PDB entry 6Y28 | X-ray diffraction, 1.69 A resolution | chains A and C of the 3 polymer chains in the assembly

# Chain A
Protein: MHC class I antigen
Source organism: Homo sapiens
Reference sequence: A3F718 (A3F718_HUMAN); residues 1-276 here correspond to UniProt positions 11-286 (UniProt number = residue number + 10)
Chain sequence (276 residues; row label = number of the first residue in the row):
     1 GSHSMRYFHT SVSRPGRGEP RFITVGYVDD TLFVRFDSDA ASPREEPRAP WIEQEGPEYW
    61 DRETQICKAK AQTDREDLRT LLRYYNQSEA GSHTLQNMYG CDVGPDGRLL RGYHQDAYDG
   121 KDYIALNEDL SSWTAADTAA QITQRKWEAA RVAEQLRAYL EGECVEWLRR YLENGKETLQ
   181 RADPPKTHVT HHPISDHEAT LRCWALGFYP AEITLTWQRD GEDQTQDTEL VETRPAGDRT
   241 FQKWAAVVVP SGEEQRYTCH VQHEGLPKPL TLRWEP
Cystine bridges: Cys101-Cys164, Cys203-Cys259

# Chain C
Protein: Gly-arg-leu-asn-glu-pro-ile-lys-val
Source organism: synthetic construct
Chain sequence (9 residues; numbered 1 to 9; the number before each row is that of its first residue):
     1 GRLNEPIKV

# How chain A and chain C interact
Contacting residue pairs (34):
  Tyr7(A) - Gly1(C)  hydrogen bond (side chain-backbone)
  Tyr7(A) - Arg2(C)
  His9(A) - Arg2(C)  hydrogen bond
  Thr24(A) - Arg2(C)  hydrogen bond
  Glu45(A) - Arg2(C)  salt bridge
  Glu63(A) - Gly1(C)
  Glu63(A) - Arg2(C)  salt bridge
  Ile66(A) - Arg2(C)
  Ile66(A) - Leu3(C)
  Ile66(A) - Asn4(C)
  Cys67(A) - Arg2(C)  hydrogen bond
  Thr73(A) - Ile7(C)
  Glu76(A) - Lys8(C)  salt bridge
  Asp77(A) - Ile7(C)
  Asp77(A) - Lys8(C)
  Asp77(A) - Val9(C)  hydrogen bond (side chain-backbone)
  Thr80(A) - Val9(C)
  Tyr84(A) - Val9(C)  hydrogen bond (side chain-backbone)
  Tyr99(A) - Arg2(C)
  Tyr99(A) - Leu3(C)  hydrogen bond (side chain-backbone)
  Thr143(A) - Val9(C)  hydrogen bond (side chain-backbone)
  Lys146(A) - Lys8(C)
  Lys146(A) - Val9(C)  hydrogen bond (side chain-backbone)
  Trp147(A) - Ile7(C)
  Trp147(A) - Lys8(C)  hydrogen bond (side chain-backbone)
  Val152(A) - Ile7(C)  hydrophobic
  Gln155(A) - Glu5(C)  hydrogen bond
  Leu156(A) - Leu3(C)  hydrophobic
  Leu156(A) - Ile7(C)  hydrophobic
  Tyr159(A) - Gly1(C)  hydrogen bond (side chain-backbone)
  Tyr159(A) - Arg2(C)
  Tyr159(A) - Leu3(C)
  Trp167(A) - Gly1(C)
  Tyr171(A) - Gly1(C)  hydrogen bond (side chain-backbone)
Interface residues without a listed pair, chain A (30 interface residues in all): Met5, Val25, Val34, Tyr59, Leu81, His114, Tyr123, Glu163
Interface residues without a listed pair, chain C (9 interface residues in all): Pro6

# In short
Chain A and chain C form an interface of 30 and 9 residues respectively; the contacts include 13 hydrogen
bonds and 3 salt bridges. Polar contacts include Glu45(A)-Arg2(C), Glu63(A)-Arg2(C) and Glu76(A)-Lys8(C).
Chain A is MHC class I antigen (Homo sapiens) and chain C is Gly-arg-leu-asn-glu-pro-ile-lys-val (synthetic
construct); the structure, Crystal structure of HLA-B2705 complexed with the nona-peptide mE, was determined
by X-ray diffraction.
